7PF0 - chains U and J of the 28 polymer chains in the assembly; structure by electron microscopy, 11.00 A resolution (very low resolution: no residue pairs are listed; an interface is given only as per-side residue counts).

# Chain U
Protein: Histone H1.4
Source organism: Homo sapiens
UniProtKB: P10412 (H14_HUMAN); residues 1-218 here correspond to UniProt positions 2-219 (UniProt number = residue number + 1)
Chain sequence (218 residues; each row starts with the number of its first residue):
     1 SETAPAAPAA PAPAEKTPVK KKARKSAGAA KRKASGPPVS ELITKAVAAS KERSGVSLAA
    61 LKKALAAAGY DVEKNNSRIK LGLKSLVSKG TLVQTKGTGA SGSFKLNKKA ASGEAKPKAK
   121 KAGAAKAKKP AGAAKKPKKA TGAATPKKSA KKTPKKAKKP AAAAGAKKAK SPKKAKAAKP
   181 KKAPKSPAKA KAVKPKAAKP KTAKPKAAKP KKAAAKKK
Unresolved in the structure: 1-34, 110-218
UniProt features mapped onto this chain:
  - modified residue: Ser1 (N-acetylserine), Lys16 (N6-acetyllysine), Thr17 (Phosphothreonine), Lys25 (N6-acetyllysine), Lys33 (N6-(beta-hydroxybutyryl)lysine), Ser35 (Phosphoserine), Lys51 (N6-(beta-hydroxybutyryl)lysine), Arg53 (Citrulline), Lys63 (N6-(beta-hydroxybutyryl)lysine), Lys84 (N6-(beta-hydroxybutyryl)lysine), Lys89 (N6-(beta-hydroxybutyryl)lysine), Lys105 (N6-(beta-hydroxybutyryl)lysine), Thr145 (Phosphothreonine), Ser149 (ADP-ribosylserine), Ser186 (Phosphoserine)
What the authors report for this chain:
  - post-translational modification sites: Lys25, Ser26, Lys33 (citing earlier work)

# Chain J
Molecule: 541-nt DNA strand
Source organism: synthetic construct
Sequence (541 nucleotides; numbered 198 to 738; the number before each row is that of its first residue):
   198 TACTTACATG ACAGGATGTA TATATCTGAC ACGTGCCTGG AGACTAGGGA GTAATCCCCT
   258 TGGCGGTTAA AACGCGGGGG ACAGCGCGTA CGTGCGTTTA AGCGGTGCTA GAGCTGTCTA
   318 CGACCAATTG AGCGGCCTCG GCACCGGGAT TCTCCAGGCG GCCAGTGCGC GAGACGGGTT
   378 ACCTTAATAC TTACATGACA GGATGTATAT ATCTGACACG TGCCTGGAGA CTAGGGAGTA
   438 ATCCCCTTGG CGGTTAAAAC GCGGGGGACA GCGCGTACGT GCGTTTAAGC GGTGCTAGAG
   498 CTGTCTACGA CCAATTGAGC GGCCTCGGCA CCGGGATTCT CCAGGCGGCC AGTGCGCGAG
   558 ACGGGTTACC TTAATACTTA CATGACAGGG TGTATATATC TGACACGTGC CTGGAGACTA
   618 GGGAGTAATC CCCTTGGCGG TTAAAACGCG GGGGACAGCG CGTACGTGCG TTTAAGCGGT
   678 GCTAGAGCTG TCTACGACCA ATTGAGCGGC CTCGGCACCG GGATTCTCCA GGCGGCCAGT
   738 G

# Chain U / chain J interface
At this resolution (11 A) residue pairs are not listed: 20 residues of chain U and 11 of chain J lie at the interface.

# Overview
The interface between chain U and chain J involves 20 residues on one side and 11 on the other. From the
paper: modification sites Lys25(U), Ser26(U) and Lys33(U).
Here chain U is Histone H1.4 (Homo sapiens) and chain J is a 541-nt DNA strand (synthetic construct). Entry
7PF0 (Trinucleosome of the 4x177 nucleosome array containing H1) was determined by electron microscopy (same
publication as 7PET, 7PEU, 7PEV, 7PEW, 7PEX, 7PEY and 16 further entries).
